PDB entry 8BZF | X-ray diffraction, 1.53 A resolution | chains A and B

# Chain A
Protein: 14-3-3 protein sigma
Source organism: Homo sapiens
UniProtKB: P31947 (1433S_HUMAN); residues 1-231 here = UniProt positions 1-231
Amino-acid sequence (236 residues; each row starts with the number of its first residue; numbers below 1 keep their minus sign (Gly-4 is residue -4)):
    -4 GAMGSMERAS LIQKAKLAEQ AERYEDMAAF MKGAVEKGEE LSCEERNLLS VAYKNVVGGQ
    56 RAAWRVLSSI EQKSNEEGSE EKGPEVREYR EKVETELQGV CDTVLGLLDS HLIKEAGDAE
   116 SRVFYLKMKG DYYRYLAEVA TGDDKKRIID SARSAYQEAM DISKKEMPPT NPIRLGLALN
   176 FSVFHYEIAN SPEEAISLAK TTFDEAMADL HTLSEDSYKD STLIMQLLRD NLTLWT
Sequence notes: expression tag (-4 to 0)
Metal / ion sites: Mg2+ site 1 near Glu2 (its only coordinating residue here); Mg2+ site 2 near Ser37 (its only coordinating residue here); Mg2+ site 3 near Glu89 (its only coordinating residue here)
Ligand contacts: Fusicoccin J-acetonide (SJ4): Asn42, Ser45, Val46, Lys49, Phe119, Lys122, Met123, Pro167, Ile168, Gly171, Asp215, Leu218, Ile219
Curated features (UniProtKB/Swiss-Prot):
  - site (Interaction with phosphoserine on interacting protein): Arg56, Arg129
  - modified residue (Phosphoserine): Ser5, Ser74

# Chain B
Protein: ERalpha peptide
Amino-acid sequence (5 residues; numbered 591 to 595; the number before each row is that of its first residue):
   591 FPATV
Modified positions: Thr594 (phosphothreonine; TPO)

# Chain A / chain B interface
Contacting residue pairs - 21 pairs, chain A then chain B:
  Lys49(A) with Val595(B)
  Arg56(A) with Thr594(B)
  Arg60(A) with Phe591(B)
  Lys122(A) with Val595(B), hydrogen bond (side chain-backbone)
  Arg129(A) with Thr594(B)
  Tyr130(A) with Thr594(B)
  Gly171(A) with Val595(B)
  Leu174(A) with Ala593(B); Thr594(B); Val595(B), hydrophobic
  Asn175(A) with Thr594(B); Val595(B), hydrogen bond (side chain-backbone)
  Val178(A) with Pro592(B), hydrophobic; Ala593(B); Thr594(B)
  Glu182(A) with Pro592(B)
  Leu222(A) with Ala593(B), hydrophobic; Val595(B), hydrophobic
  Asn226(A) with Pro592(B); Ala593(B), hydrogen bond (side chain-backbone)
  Trp230(A) with Pro592(B), hydrophobic
Also at the interface, not in a pair above, chain A (16 interface residues in all): Asp126, Leu229

# Overview
16 residues of chain A face 5 of chain B across their interface, with 3 hydrogen bonds. Among the polar pairs
are Lys122(A)-Val595(B), Asn175(A)-Val595(B) and Asn226(A)-Ala593(B). Chain A binds Fusicoccin J-acetonide.
Chain A is 14-3-3 protein sigma (Homo sapiens) and chain B is ERalpha peptide; the structure, FC-J acetonide
stabilizer of 14-3-3 and ERalpha, was determined by X-ray diffraction.
